Entry 4INX (X-ray diffraction, 1.85 A resolution); this record covers chain A.

# Chain A
Name: Pheromone-binding protein 1
From: Amyelois transitella
UniProtKB: D0E9M1 (D0E9M1_9NEOP); residues 1-140 here correspond to UniProt positions 23-162 (UniProt number = residue number + 22)
Sequence (140 residues; row label = number of the first residue in the row):
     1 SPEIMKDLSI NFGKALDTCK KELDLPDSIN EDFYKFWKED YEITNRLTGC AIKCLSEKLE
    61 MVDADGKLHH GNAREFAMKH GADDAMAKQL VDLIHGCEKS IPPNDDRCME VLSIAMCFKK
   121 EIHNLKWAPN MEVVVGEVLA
Disulfides: Cys19-Cys54, Cys50-Cys108, Cys97-Cys117
Ligand contacts: (11Z,13Z)-hexadeca-11,13-dien-1-ol (1EX): Met5, Leu8, Ser9, Phe12, Phe36, Trp37, Ile52, Ser56, Met61, Val62, Lys67, Leu68, Phe76, Ile94, Val111, Ile114, Ala115, Phe118
What the authors report for this chain:
  - binding site for (11Z,13Z)-hexadeca-11,13-dien-1-ol: Leu8, Ile52, Met61, Leu68, Glu98, Arg107, Val111, Ile114
  - specificity-determining residues: Leu16, Trp37, Val134 (from molecular simulation)

# Overview
Bound to chain A: (11Z,13Z)-hexadeca-11,13-dien-1-ol. From the paper: a binding site for
(11Z,13Z)-hexadeca-11,13-dien-1-ol at Leu8, Ile52 and Met61 among others; specificity determinants Leu16,
Trp37 and Val134.
Chain A is Pheromone-binding protein 1 (Amyelois transitella); the structure, Structure of Pheromone-binding
protein 1 in complex with (Z,Z)-11,13- hexadecadienol, was determined by X-ray diffraction (same publication
as 4INW).
